Entry 9BX2 (electron microscopy, 3.79 A resolution); this record covers chains C and D of the 4 polymer chains in the assembly.

== Chain C (and D) ==
Protein: Ribonucleoside-diphosphate reductase subunit beta
Source organism: Bacillus subtilis
Notes: EC 1.17.4.1; chain D of this document is another copy of the same molecule, construct and numbering; everything in this record applies to it too
UniProt: P50621 (RIR2_BACSU); numbering as in UniProt (aligned over 1-329)
Chain sequence (350 residues; each row starts with the number of its first residue; numbers below 1 keep their minus sign (Met-20 is residue -20)):
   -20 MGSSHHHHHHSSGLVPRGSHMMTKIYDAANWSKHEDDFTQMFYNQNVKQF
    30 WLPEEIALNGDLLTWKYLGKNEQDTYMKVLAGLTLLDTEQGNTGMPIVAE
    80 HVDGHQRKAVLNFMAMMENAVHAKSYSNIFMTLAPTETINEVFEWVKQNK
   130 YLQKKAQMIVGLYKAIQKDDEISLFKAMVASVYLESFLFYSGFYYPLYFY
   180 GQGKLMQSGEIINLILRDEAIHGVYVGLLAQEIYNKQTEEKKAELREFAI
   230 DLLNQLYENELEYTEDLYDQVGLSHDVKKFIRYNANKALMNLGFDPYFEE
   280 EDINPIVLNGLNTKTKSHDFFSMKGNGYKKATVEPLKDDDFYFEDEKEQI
Disordered / not traced: -20 to 15, 291-310, 323-329
Construct notes: initiating methionine (-20); expression tag (-19 to 0)
Ion coordination: Mn2+ site 1: Asp66, Glu97, His101, Glu198; Mn2+ site 2: Glu97, Glu164, Glu198, His201
UniProt features mapped onto this chain:
  - active site: Tyr105
  - binding site (Fe cation): Asp66, Glu97, His101, Glu164, Glu198, His201

== How chain C and chain D interact ==
Pairs across the interface (33):
  Tyr22(C) - Ala99(D)  hydrogen bond (side chain-backbone)
  Phe29(C) - Phe29(D)  hydrophobic
  Leu31(C) - Tyr22(D)
  Thr67(C) - His84(D)
  Gly70(C) - Asn91(D)  hydrogen bond (backbone-side chain)
  Asn71(C) - His84(D)  hydrogen bond
  Asn71(C) - Lys87(D)
  His84(C) - Thr67(D)
  His84(C) - Asn71(D)  hydrogen bond
  Lys87(C) - Asn71(D)
  Ala88(C) - Asn98(D)
  Asn91(C) - Ala94(D)
  Asn91(C) - Asn98(D)  hydrogen bond
  Phe92(C) - Met95(D)  hydrophobic
  Ala94(C) - Asn91(D)  hydrogen bond (backbone-side chain)
  Met95(C) - Asn91(D)
  Met95(C) - Phe92(D)  hydrophobic
  Met95(C) - Met95(D)  hydrophobic
  Asn98(C) - Lys87(D)
  Asn98(C) - Ala88(D)
  Asn98(C) - Asn91(D)  hydrogen bond
  Ala99(C) - Tyr22(D)  hydrogen bond (backbone-side chain)
  Ala99(C) - Ala88(D)
  Lys103(C) - Tyr22(D)
  Thr311(C) - Gly39(D)  hydrogen bond (side chain-backbone)
  Val312(C) - Gly39(D)
  Val312(C) - Leu42(D)
  Val312(C) - Thr43(D)
  Val312(C) - Gly182(D)
  Glu313(C) - Leu42(D)
  Pro314(C) - Leu42(D)
  Pro314(C) - Tyr46(D)  hydrophobic
  Lys316(C) - Tyr46(D)  hydrogen bond
Also at the interface, not in a pair above, chain C (23 interface residues in all): Val26, Pro75
Also at the interface, not in a pair above, chain D (22 interface residues in all): Val26, Leu31, Lys103, Met185

== Overview ==
Chain C and chain D form an interface of 23 and 22 residues respectively, with 10 hydrogen bonds. Among the
polar pairs are Tyr22(C)-Ala99(D), Gly70(C)-Asn91(D) and Asn71(C)-His84(D). From UniProt: active-site residue
Tyr105(C) and 6 Fe cation-binding residues on chain C.
Both chains are Ribonucleoside-diphosphate reductase subunit beta (Bacillus subtilis). Entry 9BX2 (Class 2
model for preturnover condition of Bacillus subtilis ribonucleotide reductase complex) was determined by
electron microscopy together with 9BW3, 9BWX, 9BX3, 9BX6, 9BX8, 9BX9 and 39 further entries from the same
study.
